Entry 3GKW (X-ray diffraction, 2.50 A resolution); this record covers chains H and L.

[Chain H]
Protein: Heavy chain of the antibody Nimotuzumab
Organism: Homo sapiens
Notes: antibody fragment or engineered binder
Amino-acid sequence (222 residues; numbered 1 to 212 plus 10 insertion-coded residues; the number before each row is that of its first residue; a row labelled like 82A-82C holds insertion residues (82A, then the next letters in order)):
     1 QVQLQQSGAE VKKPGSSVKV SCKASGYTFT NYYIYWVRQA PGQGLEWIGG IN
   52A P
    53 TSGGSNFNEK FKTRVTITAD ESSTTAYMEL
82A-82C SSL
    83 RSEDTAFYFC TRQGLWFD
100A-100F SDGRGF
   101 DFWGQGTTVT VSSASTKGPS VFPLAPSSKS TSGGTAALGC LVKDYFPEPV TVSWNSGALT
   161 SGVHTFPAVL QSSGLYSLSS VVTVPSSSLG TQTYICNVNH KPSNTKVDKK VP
Not modelled in the structure: 1-5, 127-135, 186-191
Disulfides: Cys-22/Cys-92, Cys-140/Cys-196

[Chain L]
Protein: Light chain of the antibody Nimotuzumab
Organism: Homo sapiens
Notes: antibody fragment or engineered binder
Amino-acid sequence (219 residues; row label = number of the first residue in the row; a row labelled like 27A-27E holds insertion residues (27A, then the next letters in order)):
     1 DIQMTQSPSS LSASVGDRVT ITCRSSQ
27A-27E NIVHS
    28 NGNTYLDWYQ QTPGKAPKLL IYKVSNRFSG VPSRFSGSGS GTDFTFTISS LQPEDIATYY
    88 CFQYSHVPWT FGQGTKLQIT REVAAPSVFI FPPSDEQLKS GTASVVCLLN NFYPREAKVQ
   148 WKVDNALQSG NSQESVTEQD SKDSTYSLSS TLTLSKADYE KHKVYACEVT HQGLSSPVTK
   208 SFNRGEC
Not modelled in the structure: 149-154, 187-193, 208-214
Disulfides: Cys-23/Cys-88, Cys-134/Cys-194

[How chain H and chain L interact]
Residue-residue contacts (62; chain H residue first):
  Tyr-33(H) with Trp-96(L), hydrophobic
  Tyr-35(H) with Phe-89(L); Trp-96(L), hydrophobic
  Val-37(H) with Phe-98(L), hydrophobic
  Gln-39(H) with Gln-38(L), hydrogen bond; Tyr-87(L)
  Gln-43(H) with Tyr-87(L), hydrogen bond (backbone-side chain)
  Gly-44(H) with Tyr-87(L)
  Leu-45(H) with Pro-44(L), hydrophobic; Tyr-87(L); Phe-98(L)
  Trp-47(H) with Pro-95(L), hydrophobic; Trp-96(L)
  Asn-58(H) with Val-94(L)
  Phe-59(H) with Pro-95(L)
  Gln-95(H) with Tyr-91(L); Trp-96(L)
  Asp-100(H) with Tyr-49(L); Lys-50(L), salt bridge
  Ser-100A(H) with Asp-34(L), hydrogen bond; Leu-46(L); Tyr-49(L); Tyr-91(L), hydrogen bond
  Asp-100B(H) with Phe-55(L)
  Gly-100C(H) with Leu-46(L); Phe-55(L)
  Phe-100F(H) with Tyr-36(L), hydrophobic; Pro-44(L)
  Trp-103(H) with Lys-42(L); Ala-43(L), hydrophobic; Pro-44(L)
  Phe-122(H) with Ser-121(L); Gln-124(L)
  Pro-123(H) with Ser-121(L), hydrogen bond (backbone-side chain); Glu-123(L)
  Leu-124(H) with Phe-118(L), hydrophobic
  Ala-125(H) with Phe-118(L)
  Ala-136(H) with Phe-116(L), hydrophobic
  Ala-137(H) with Phe-116(L); Phe-118(L); Leu-135(L), hydrophobic
  Leu-141(H) with Gln-124(L); Ser-131(L)
  Lys-143(H) with Ser-131(L)
  His-164(H) with Asn-137(L); Asn-138(L), hydrogen bond; Ser-174(L), hydrogen bond
  Phe-166(H) with Leu-135(L), hydrophobic; Ser-162(L); Thr-164(L); Ser-174(L); Leu-175(L); Ser-176(L)
  Pro-167(H) with Ser-162(L), hydrogen bond (backbone-side chain); Val-163(L)
  Val-169(H) with Gln-160(L); Glu-161(L); Ser-162(L)
  Leu-170(H) with Gln-160(L), hydrogen bond (backbone-side chain)
  Gln-171(H) with Gln-160(L)
  Thr-183(H) with Asn-137(L)
  Lys-209(H) with Glu-123(L), salt bridge
Other interface residues (no listed pair), chain H (42 interface residues in all): Glu-46, Asn-60, Glu-61, Val-121, Pro-126, Leu-138, Thr-165, Ser-179, Val-181
Other interface residues (no listed pair), chain L (42 interface residues in all): Asp-1, Gly-41, Gln-100, Asp-122, Ser-127, Thr-129, Val-133, Thr-180

[Summary]
The chain H/chain L interface involves 42 residues from each chain, with 9 hydrogen bonds and 2 salt bridges.
Polar pairs include Asp-100(H)/Lys-50(L), Lys-209(H)/Glu-123(L) and Gln-39(H)/Gln-38(L).
Chain H is Heavy chain of the antibody Nimotuzumab and chain L is Light chain of the antibody Nimotuzumab,
both from Homo sapiens; the structure, Crystal structure of the Fab fragment of Nimotuzumab. An anti-epidermal
growth factor receptor antibody, was determined by X-ray diffraction.
